Entry 4QW7 (X-ray diffraction, 2.70 A resolution); this record covers chains O and P of the 28 polymer chains in the assembly.

Chain O:
Protein: Proteasome subunit alpha type-2
From: Saccharomyces cerevisiae
Notes: EC 3.4.25.1; engineered mutation(s): M45T
UniProtKB: P23639 (PSA2_YEAST); numbering as in UniProt (aligned over 1-250)
Chain sequence (250 residues; each row starts with the number of its first residue):
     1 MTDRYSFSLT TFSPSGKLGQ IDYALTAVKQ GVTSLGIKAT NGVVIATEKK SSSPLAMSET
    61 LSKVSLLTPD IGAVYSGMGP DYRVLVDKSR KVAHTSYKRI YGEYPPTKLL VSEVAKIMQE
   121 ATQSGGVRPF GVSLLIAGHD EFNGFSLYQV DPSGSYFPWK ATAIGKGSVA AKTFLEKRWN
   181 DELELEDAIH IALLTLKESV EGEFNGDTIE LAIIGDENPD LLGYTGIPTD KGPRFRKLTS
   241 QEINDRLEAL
Curated features (UniProtKB/Swiss-Prot):
  - cross-link: Lys108 (Glycyl lysine isopeptide (Lys-Gly) (interchain with G-Cter in ubiquitin))

Chain P:
Protein: Proteasome subunit alpha type-3
From: Saccharomyces cerevisiae
Notes: EC 3.4.25.1
UniProtKB: P23638 (PSA3_YEAST); residues 0-257 here correspond to UniProt positions 1-258 (UniProt number = residue number + 1)
Chain sequence (258 residues; each row starts with the number of its first residue; numbering starts at 0):
     0 MGSRRYDSRT TIFSPEGRLY QVEYALESIS HAGTAIGIMA SDGIVLAAER KVTSTLLEQD
    60 TSTEKLYKLN DKIAVAVAGL TADAEILINT ARIHAQNYLK TYNEDIPVEI LVRRLSDIKQ
   120 GYTQHGGLRP FGVSFIYAGY DDRYGYQLYT SNPSGNYTGW KAISVGANTS AAQTLLQMDY
   180 KDDMKVDDAI ELALKTLSKT TDSSALTYDR LEFATIRKGA NDGEVYQKIF KPQEIKDILV
   240 KTGITKKDED EEADEDMK
Unresolved in the structure: 0, 245-257
Curated features (UniProtKB/Swiss-Prot):
  - cross-link (Glycyl lysine isopeptide (Lys-Gly)): Lys99 (interchain with G-Cter in ubiquitin), Lys198 (interchain with G-Cter in ubiquitin), Lys230 (interchain with G-Cter in ubiquitin)

Chain O / chain P interface:
Residue-residue contacts (61; chain O residue first):
  Arg4(O) - Ser2(P)
  Tyr5(O) - Ser2(P)
  Tyr5(O) - Tyr5(P)
  Ser6(O) - Gly125(P)
  Ser6(O) - Leu127(P)
  Phe7(O) - Ser2(P)
  Phe7(O) - Tyr5(P)
  Phe7(O) - Asp6(P)
  Phe7(O) - Gly126(P)
  Ser8(O) - Gly126(P)  hydrogen bond (backbone-backbone)
  Ser8(O) - Leu127(P)
  Ser8(O) - Arg128(P)  hydrogen bond (side chain-backbone)
  Thr10(O) - Arg128(P)
  Thr11(O) - Ser7(P)
  Thr11(O) - Thr9(P)
  Thr11(O) - Gln20(P)
  Phe12(O) - Gln20(P)  hydrogen bond (backbone-side chain)
  Phe12(O) - Tyr23(P)
  Phe12(O) - Ala24(P)  hydrophobic
  Phe12(O) - Arg128(P)
  Phe12(O) - Pro129(P)
  Phe12(O) - Gly131(P)
  Ser13(O) - Tyr23(P)
  Pro14(O) - Tyr23(P)  hydrophobic
  Pro14(O) - Glu26(P)
  Ser15(O) - Glu26(P)
  Ser15(O) - His30(P)
  Gly16(O) - Tyr23(P)
  Gly16(O) - Ser27(P)  hydrogen bond (backbone-side chain)
  Lys38(O) - Glu57(P)  salt bridge
  Ser112(O) - Glu84(P)
  Lys116(O) - Ile85(P)
  Gln119(O) - Ala81(P)
  Gln119(O) - Asp82(P)  hydrogen bond
  Gln119(O) - Ile85(P)
  Gln119(O) - Arg128(P)
  Thr122(O) - Arg128(P)  hydrogen bond (backbone-side chain)
  Gln123(O) - Tyr121(P)
  Gln123(O) - Leu127(P)
  Gln123(O) - Arg128(P)  hydrogen bond (side chain-backbone)
  Gln123(O) - Phe130(P)
  Gly125(O) - Leu127(P)
  Ser153(O) - Ala81(P)
  Gly154(O) - Ala81(P)
  Ser155(O) - Ala81(P)
  Tyr156(O) - Glu84(P)  hydrogen bond
  Phe157(O) - Leu56(P)  hydrophobic
  Pro158(O) - Leu56(P)
  Pro158(O) - Glu57(P)  hydrogen bond (backbone-backbone)
  Pro158(O) - Thr60(P)
  Pro158(O) - Ser61(P)
  Trp159(O) - Ser53(P)
  Trp159(O) - Leu55(P)
  Trp159(O) - Leu56(P)
  Lys160(O) - Thr54(P)
  Lys160(O) - Leu55(P)  hydrogen bond (backbone-backbone)
  Lys160(O) - Leu56(P)
  Lys160(O) - Glu57(P)
  Ala161(O) - Leu55(P)
  Leu175(O) - Leu55(P)  hydrophobic
  Glu176(O) - Thr54(P)
Interface residues without a listed pair, chain O (34 interface residues in all): Leu18, Ser124, Tyr148, Trp179
Interface residues without a listed pair, chain P (32 interface residues in all): Leu79, Thr80

Summary:
The interface between chain O and chain P involves 34 residues on one side and 32 on the other; the contacts
include 10 hydrogen bonds and 1 salt bridge. Among the polar pairs are Lys38(O)-Glu57(P), Ser8(O)-Arg128(P)
and Phe12(O)-Gln20(P).
Chain O is Proteasome subunit alpha type-2 and chain P is Proteasome subunit alpha type-3, both from
Saccharomyces cerevisiae; the structure, yCP beta5-M45T mutant in complex with carfilzomib, was determined by
X-ray diffraction together with 4QUX, 4QUY, 4QV0, 4QV1, 4QV3, 4QV4 and 42 further entries from the same study.
